PDB entry 4QYG | X-ray diffraction, 1.75 A resolution | chain A

Chain A:
Molecule: Serine/threonine-protein kinase Chk1
From: Homo sapiens
Notes: EC 2.7.11.1; fragment: kinase domain
UniProt: O14757 (CHK1_HUMAN); numbering as in UniProt (aligned over 1-289)
Sequence (298 residues; numbered 1 to 298; the number before each row is that of its first residue):
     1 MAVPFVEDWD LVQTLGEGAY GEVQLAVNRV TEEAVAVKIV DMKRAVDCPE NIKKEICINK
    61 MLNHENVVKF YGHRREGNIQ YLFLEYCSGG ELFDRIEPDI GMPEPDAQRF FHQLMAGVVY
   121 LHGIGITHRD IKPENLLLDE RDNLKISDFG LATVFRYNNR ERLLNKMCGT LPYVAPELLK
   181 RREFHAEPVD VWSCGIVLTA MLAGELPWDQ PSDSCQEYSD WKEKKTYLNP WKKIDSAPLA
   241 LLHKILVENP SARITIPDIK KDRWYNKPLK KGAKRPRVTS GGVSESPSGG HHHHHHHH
Disordered / not traced: 1-2, 44-50, 274-298
Construct notes: expression tag (290-298)
Ligand contacts: 3DW (3-[4-(4-methylpiperazin-1-yl)phenyl]-9H-pyrrolo[2,3-b:5,4-c']dipyridine-6-carboxylic acid): Leu15, Val23, Ala36, Lys38, Glu55, Val68, Leu84, Glu85, Tyr86, Cys87, Gly90, Glu91, Asp94, Leu137, Ser147, Asp148
UniProt features mapped onto this chain:
  - active site: Asp130 (Proton acceptor)
  - binding site (ATP): Leu15 to Val23, Lys38
  - modified residue (Phosphoserine): Ser280, Ser286
  - cross-link: Lys132 (Glycyl lysine isopeptide (Lys-Gly) (interchain with G-Cter in ubiquitin))

Overview:
Ligands of chain A: compound 3DW. UniProt lists active-site residue Asp130 and 10 ATP-binding residues.
Chain A is Serine/threonine-protein kinase Chk1 (Homo sapiens); the structure, CHK1 kinase domain in complex
with diazacarbazole compound 14, was determined by X-ray diffraction, deposited together with 4QYE, 4QYF and
4QYH.
